PDB entry 6H6P | X-ray diffraction, 2.50 A resolution | chains B and D of the 4 polymer chains in the assembly

[Chain B (and D)]
Molecule: Ubiquinone biosynthesis protein UbiJ
From: Escherichia coli (strain K12)
Notes: chain D of this document is another copy of the same molecule, construct and numbering; everything in this record applies to it too
Reference sequence: P0ADP7 (UBIJ_ECOLI); residues 12-131 here correspond to UniProt positions 1-120 (UniProt number = residue number - 11)
Amino-acid sequence (131 residues; numbered 1 to 131; the number before each row is that of its first residue):
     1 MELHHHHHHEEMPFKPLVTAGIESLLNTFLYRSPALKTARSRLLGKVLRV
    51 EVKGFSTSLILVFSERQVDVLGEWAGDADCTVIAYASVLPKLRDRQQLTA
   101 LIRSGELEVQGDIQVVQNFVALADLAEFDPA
Unresolved in the structure: 1-12, 127-131 (chain D: 1-11, 129-131)
Differences from the reference sequence: initiating methionine (1); expression tag (2-11)
Ion coordination: Ca2+ site 1: Glu-23 (shared with Glu-65(D) of chain D); Ca2+ site 2: Gly-45 (shared with Gly-45(D) of chain D); Ca2+ site 3 near Ser-58 (its only coordinating residue here); Ca2+ site 4: Ser-87 (shared with 1 residue of chain C); Ca2+ site 5 near Gln-96 (its only coordinating residue here); Ca2+ site 6 near Asp-124 (its only coordinating residue here)

[How chain B and chain D interact]
Residue-residue contacts - 26 pairs, chain B then chain D:
  Glu-23(B) / Arg-66(D)  salt bridge
  Ser-41(B) / Trp-74(D)  hydrogen bond (backbone-side chain)
  Leu-44(B) / Val-62(D)  hydrophobic
  Leu-44(B) / Leu-71(D)  hydrophobic
  Leu-44(B) / Trp-74(D)
  Gly-45(B) / Gly-45(D)
  Gly-45(B) / Val-47(D)
  Gly-45(B) / Val-62(D)
  Val-62(B) / Leu-44(D)  hydrophobic
  Val-62(B) / Gly-45(D)
  Ser-64(B) / Ser-64(D)  hydrogen bond
  Ser-64(B) / Asp-69(D)
  Glu-65(B) / Glu-23(D)
  Glu-65(B) / Asp-69(D)  hydrogen bond (backbone-side chain)
  Glu-65(B) / Leu-71(D)
  Arg-66(B) / Glu-23(D)  salt bridge
  Arg-66(B) / Gln-67(D)  hydrogen bond
  Arg-66(B) / Val-68(D)
  Arg-66(B) / Asp-69(D)  salt bridge
  Gln-67(B) / Arg-66(D)
  Gln-67(B) / Gln-67(D)
  Asp-69(B) / Ser-64(D)
  Asp-69(B) / Glu-65(D)  hydrogen bond (side chain-backbone)
  Leu-71(B) / Leu-44(D)  hydrophobic
  Leu-71(B) / Glu-65(D)
  Trp-74(B) / Leu-44(D)
Also at the interface, not in a pair above, chain B (13 interface residues in all): Val-47
Also at the interface, not in a pair above, chain D (14 interface residues in all): Asn-27

[In short]
Chain B and chain D form an interface of 13 and 14 residues respectively; the contacts include 5 hydrogen
bonds and 3 salt bridges. Among the polar pairs are Glu-23(B)/Arg-66(D), Arg-66(B)/Asp-69(D) and
Ser-41(B)/Trp-74(D).
Chain B and chain D are both Ubiquinone biosynthesis protein UbiJ (Escherichia coli (strain K12)); the
structure, UbiJ-SCP2 Ubiquinone synthesis protein, was determined by X-ray diffraction together with 6H6N and
6H6O from the same study.
